4C65 - chains B and D of the 4 polymer chains in the assembly; structure by X-ray diffraction, 2.20 A resolution.

== Chain B (and D) ==
Name: Ochratoxinase
From: Aspergillus niger
Notes: EC 3.4.13.9, 3.5.1.-; fragment: extracellular, n-terminally truncated isoform, residues 43-480; chain D of this document is another copy of the same molecule, construct and numbering; everything in this record applies to it too
Reference sequence: A2R2V4 (A2R2V4_ASPNC); residues 43-480 here = UniProt positions 43-480
Chain sequence (438 residues; each row starts with the number of its first residue):
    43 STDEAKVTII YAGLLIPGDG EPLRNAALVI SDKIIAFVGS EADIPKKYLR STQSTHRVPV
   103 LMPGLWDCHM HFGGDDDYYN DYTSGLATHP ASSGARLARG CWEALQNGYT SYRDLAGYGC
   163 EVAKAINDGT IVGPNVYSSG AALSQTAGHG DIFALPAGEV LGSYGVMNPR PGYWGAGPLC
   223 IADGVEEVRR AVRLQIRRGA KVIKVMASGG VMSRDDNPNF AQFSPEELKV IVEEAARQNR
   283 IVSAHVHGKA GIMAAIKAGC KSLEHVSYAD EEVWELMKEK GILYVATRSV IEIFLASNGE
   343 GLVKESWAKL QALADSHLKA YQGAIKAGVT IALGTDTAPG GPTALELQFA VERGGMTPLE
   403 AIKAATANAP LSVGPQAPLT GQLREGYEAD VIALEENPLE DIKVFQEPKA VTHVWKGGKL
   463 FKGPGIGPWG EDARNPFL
Unresolved in the structure: 43-46, 341-344 (chain D: 43-45)
What the authors report for this chain:
  - catalytic residues: His191, Asp378 (proposed by the authors, not directly observed)

== How chain B and chain D interact ==
Contacting residue pairs (45):
  Gln187(B) - Arg235(D)
  Thr188(B) - Arg232(D)
  Thr188(B) - Arg235(D)
  Thr188(B) - Leu236(D)
  Ala189(B) - Arg235(D)
  Ala189(B) - Arg239(D)
  Asp193(B) - Arg239(D)  salt bridge
  Ile194(B) - Arg239(D)  hydrogen bond (backbone-side chain)
  Phe195(B) - Arg239(D)
  Leu197(B) - Arg239(D)  hydrogen bond (backbone-side chain)
  Pro198(B) - Arg239(D)
  Ala199(B) - Trp216(D)
  Ala199(B) - Leu236(D)  hydrophobic
  Ala199(B) - Arg239(D)
  Gly200(B) - Pro211(D)
  Gly200(B) - Arg212(D)
  Gly200(B) - Trp216(D)
  Glu201(B) - Pro213(D)
  Val202(B) - Arg239(D)
  Leu203(B) - Pro211(D)  hydrophobic
  Leu203(B) - Arg232(D)
  Gly204(B) - Pro211(D)
  Met209(B) - Pro211(D)  hydrophobic
  Met209(B) - Arg232(D)
  Asn210(B) - Asn210(D)
  Ala224(B) - Arg235(D)
  Asp225(B) - Arg232(D)  salt bridge
  Asp225(B) - Arg235(D)  salt bridge
  Gly226(B) - Glu228(D)
  Gly226(B) - Arg231(D)
  Val227(B) - Glu228(D)  hydrogen bond (backbone-side chain)
  Glu228(B) - Glu228(D)  hydrogen bond (backbone-side chain)
  Glu229(B) - Arg232(D)  salt bridge
  Phe262(B) - Arg279(D)
  Phe262(B) - Gln280(D)
  Phe262(B) - Asn281(D)
  Ala263(B) - Arg279(D)
  Ala263(B) - Gln280(D)  hydrogen bond (backbone-side chain)
  Phe265(B) - Arg279(D)  hydrogen bond (backbone-side chain)
  Ser266(B) - Arg231(D)
  Ser266(B) - Arg235(D)
  Ser266(B) - Arg279(D)
  Pro267(B) - Arg279(D)
  Glu268(B) - Arg231(D)  salt bridge
  Glu269(B) - Arg235(D)  salt bridge
Also at the interface, not in a pair above, chain B (30 interface residues in all): Gln264
Also at the interface, not in a pair above, chain D (20 interface residues in all): Gly214, Tyr215, Ile238, Glu275, Glu276, Arg282

== In short ==
Chain B and chain D form an interface of 30 and 20 residues respectively, with 6 hydrogen bonds and 6 salt
bridges. Among the polar pairs are Asp193(B)-Arg239(D), Asp225(B)-Arg232(D) and Asp225(B)-Arg235(D). The paper
reports catalytic residues His191(B) and Asp378(B).
Both chains are Ochratoxinase (Aspergillus niger). Entry 4C65 (Crystal structure of A. niger ochratoxinase)
was determined by X-ray diffraction (same publication as 4C5Y, 4C5Z and 4C60).
